PDB entry 6H6N | X-ray diffraction, 2.12 A resolution | chains A and B

# Chain A (and B)
Protein: Ubiquinone biosynthesis protein UbiJ
Source organism: Escherichia coli (strain K12)
Notes: chain B of this document is another copy of the same molecule, construct and numbering; everything in this record applies to it too
UniProtKB: P0ADP7 (UBIJ_ECOLI); residues 12-131 here correspond to UniProt positions 1-120 (UniProt number = residue number - 11)
Chain sequence (131 residues; row label = number of the first residue in the row):
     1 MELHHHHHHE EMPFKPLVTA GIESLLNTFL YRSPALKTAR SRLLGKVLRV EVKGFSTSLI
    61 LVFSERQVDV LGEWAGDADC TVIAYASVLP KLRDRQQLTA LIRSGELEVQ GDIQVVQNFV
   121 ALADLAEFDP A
Disordered / not traced: 1-5 (chain B: 1-11, 130-131)
Construct notes: initiating methionine (1); expression tag (2-11)
Metal / ion sites: Ca2+ site 1: Glu-23, Asp-69; terbium(III) ion near Glu-51 (its only coordinating residue here); Ca2+ site 2: Asp-77, Ala-78; Ca2+ site 3: Asp-79 (shared with Glu-23(B), Asp-69(B) of chain B); Ca2+ site 4: Asp-124, Glu-127; Ca2+ site 5: Ala-126, Asp-129, Ala-131

# Chain A / chain B interface
Residue-residue contacts - 23 pairs, chain A then chain B:
  His-9(A) / Arg-32(B)  hydrogen bond (side chain-backbone)
  His-9(A) / Ser-33(B)
  His-9(A) / Pro-34(B)
  Glu-11(A) / Leu-125(B)
  Glu-11(A) / Ala-126(B)
  Glu-11(A) / Phe-128(B)
  Phe-14(A) / Leu-25(B)  hydrophobic
  Phe-14(A) / Arg-93(B)
  Phe-14(A) / Glu-127(B)
  Leu-17(A) / Leu-25(B)  hydrophobic
  Leu-17(A) / Thr-28(B)
  Leu-17(A) / Phe-29(B)  hydrophobic
  Thr-28(A) / Leu-17(B)
  Phe-29(A) / Leu-17(B)
  Gly-54(A) / Ser-87(B)
  Phe-55(A) / Ala-86(B)
  Phe-55(A) / Ser-87(B)
  Phe-55(A) / Pro-90(B)
  Ala-86(A) / Phe-55(B)
  Ala-86(A) / Ala-86(B)  hydrophobic
  Ser-87(A) / Gly-54(B)
  Pro-90(A) / Gly-54(B)
  Pro-90(A) / Phe-55(B)
Interface residues without a listed pair, chain A (17 interface residues in all): His-6, His-8, Met-12, Val-18, Leu-25, Lys-53
Interface residues without a listed pair, chain B (20 interface residues in all): Val-18, Leu-36, Lys-53

# In short
Chain A and chain B form an interface of 17 and 20 residues respectively; the contacts include 1 hydrogen
bond. The hydrogen-bonded pair is His-9(A)/Arg-32(B). Glu-23(A) and Asp-69(A) form the Ca2+ site 1. The Ca2+
site 2 is built by Asp-77(A) and Ala-78(A).
Both chains are Ubiquinone biosynthesis protein UbiJ (Escherichia coli (strain K12)). Entry 6H6N (UbiJ-SCP2
Ubiquinone synthesis protein) was determined by X-ray diffraction, deposited together with 6H6O and 6H6P.
